PDB entry 6BOY | X-ray diffraction, 3.33 A resolution | chains B and C of the 3 polymer chains in the assembly

Chain B:
Molecule: Protein cereblon
From: Homo sapiens
UniProtKB: Q96SW2 (CRBN_HUMAN), isoform Q96SW2-2; residues 2-442 here correspond to UniProt positions 1-441 (UniProt number = residue number - 1)
Sequence (463 residues; numbered -20 to 442; the number before each row is that of its first residue; numbers below 1 keep their minus sign (Met-20 is residue -20)):
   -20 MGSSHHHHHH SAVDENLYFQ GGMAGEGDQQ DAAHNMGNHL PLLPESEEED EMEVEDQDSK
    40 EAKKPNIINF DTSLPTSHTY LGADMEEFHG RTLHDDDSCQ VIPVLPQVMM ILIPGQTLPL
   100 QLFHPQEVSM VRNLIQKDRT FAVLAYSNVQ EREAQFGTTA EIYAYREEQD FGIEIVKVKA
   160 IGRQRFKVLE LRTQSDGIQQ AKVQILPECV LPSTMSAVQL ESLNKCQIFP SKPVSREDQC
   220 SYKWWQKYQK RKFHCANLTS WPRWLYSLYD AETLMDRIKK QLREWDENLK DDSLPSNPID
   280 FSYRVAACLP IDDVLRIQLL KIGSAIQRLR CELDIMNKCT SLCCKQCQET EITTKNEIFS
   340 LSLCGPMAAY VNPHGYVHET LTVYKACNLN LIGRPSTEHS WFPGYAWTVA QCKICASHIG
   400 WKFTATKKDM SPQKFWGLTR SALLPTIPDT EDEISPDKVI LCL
Disordered / not traced: -20 to 43, 210-218, 428-442
Differences from the reference sequence: initiating methionine (-20); expression tag (-19 to 1)

Chain C:
Molecule: Bromodomain-containing protein 4
From: Homo sapiens
UniProtKB: O60885 (BRD4_HUMAN), isoform O60885-3; residue numbers follow UniProt; this construct covers 42-168
Sequence (127 residues; row label = number of the first residue in the row):
    42 SMNPPPPETS NPNKPKRQTN QLQYLLRVVL KTLWKHQFAW PFQQPVDAVK LNLPDYYKII
   102 KTPMDMGTIK KRLENNYYWN AQECIQDFNT MFTNCYIYNK PGDDIVLMAE ALEKLFLQKI
   162 NELPTEE
Differences from the reference sequence: engineered mutation Met43 (Thr in O60885)
UniProt features mapped onto this chain:
  - site: Asn140 (Acetylated histone binding)
  - cross-link: Lys99 (Glycyl lysine isopeptide (Lys-Gly) (interchain with G-Cter in SUMO2))
  - natural variant: Asp145 (D145G: Found in a patient with a neurodevelopmental syndrome; uncertain significance)
  - mutagenesis: Asn140 (N140A: Abolishes binding to acetylated histones)
Reported in the primary citation:
  - mutagenesis - Q84R: decreased binding to ZXH-3-26

Chain B / chain C interface:
Contacting residue pairs - 19 pairs, chain B then chain C:
  Gln86(B) - Asp145(C)
  Gln100(B) - Gln78(C)  hydrogen bond
  Phe102(B) - Phe79(C)  hydrophobic
  Phe102(B) - Asp145(C)
  His103(B) - Gly143(C)
  His103(B) - Asp145(C)  salt bridge
  His103(B) - Leu148(C)
  Asp149(B) - Leu156(C)
  Phe150(B) - His77(C)
  Phe150(B) - Phe79(C)  hydrophobic
  Gly151(B) - Ala152(C)
  Gly151(B) - Lys155(C)
  Ile152(B) - Ala152(C)
  Lys156(B) - Gln78(C)  hydrogen bond
  Pro352(B) - Gln78(C)  hydrogen bond (backbone-side chain)
  Pro352(B) - Phe79(C)
  His353(B) - Trp81(C)  hydrogen bond
  His353(B) - Met149(C)
  His378(B) - Gln78(C)
Other interface residues (no listed pair), chain B (14 interface residues in all): Ile154, Glu377
Other interface residues (no listed pair), chain C (12 interface residues in all): Lys76
The authors on this interface:
  - pairs named by the authors: Gln78(C)-Gln100(B)
  - hot spots on chain C (mutagenesis) - F79D, A152D: decreased binding to Protein cereblon (chain B)
  - hot spots on chain C (mutagenesis) - D145A: increased binding to Protein cereblon (chain B)

Overview:
14 residues of chain B face 12 of chain C across their interface; the contacts include 4 hydrogen bonds and 1
salt bridge. Polar pairs include His103(B)-Asp145(C), Gln100(B)-Gln78(C) and Lys156(B)-Gln78(C). The paper
describes a contact between Gln78(C) and Gln100(B). The paper reports that F79D and A152D of chain C reduce
binding to Protein cereblon (chain B); Q84R of chain C reduces binding to ZXH-3-26.
Chain B is Protein cereblon and chain C is Bromodomain-containing protein 4, both from Homo sapiens; the
structure, Crystal structure of DDB1-CRBN-BRD4(BD1) complex bound to dBET6 PROTAC, was determined by X-ray
diffraction (same publication as 6BN8, 6BN7, 6BN9 and 6BNB).
